7FKG - chains A and B; structure by X-ray diffraction, 1.51 A resolution.

# Chain A
Protein: Pre-mRNA-splicing factor 8
Source organism: Saccharomyces cerevisiae S288C
UniProtKB: P33334 (PRP8_YEAST); residue numbers follow UniProt; this construct covers 1836-2090
Amino-acid sequence (258 residues; row label = number of the first residue in the row):
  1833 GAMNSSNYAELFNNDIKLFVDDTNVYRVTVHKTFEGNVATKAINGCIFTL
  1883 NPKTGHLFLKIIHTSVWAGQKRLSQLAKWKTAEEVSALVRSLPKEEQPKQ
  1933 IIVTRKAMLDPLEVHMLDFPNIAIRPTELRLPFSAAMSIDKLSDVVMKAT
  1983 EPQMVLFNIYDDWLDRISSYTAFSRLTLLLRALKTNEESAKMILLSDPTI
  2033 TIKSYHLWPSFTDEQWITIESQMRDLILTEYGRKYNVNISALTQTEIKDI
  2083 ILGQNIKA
Disordered / not traced: 2070-2090
Construct notes: expression tag (1833-1835)
Curated features (UniProtKB/Swiss-Prot):
  - mutagenesis: Asp1853 (D1853A: Alters protein folding. Severely impaired growth. Strongly reduced growth at 35 degrees Celsius; when associated with A-1854; D1853N: Reduced growth at 30 degrees Celsius ...), Asp1854 (D1854A: Reduced growth at 30 degrees Celsius. Strongly reduced growth at 16 degrees Celsius. Strongly reduced growth at 35 degrees Celsius; when associated with A-1853 ...), Thr1855 (T1855A: Reduced growth at 30 degrees Celsius. Strongly reduced growth at 16 degrees Celsius), Thr1936 (T1936A: Reduced growth at 30 degrees Celsius. Strongly reduced growth at 16 degrees Celsius), Arg1937 (R1937K: Severely impaired growth. Reduced growth at 30 degrees Celsius. Strongly reduced growth at 16 degrees Celsius)

# Chain B
Protein: A1 cistron-splicing factor AAR2
Source organism: Saccharomyces cerevisiae S288C
UniProtKB: P32357 (AAR2_YEAST); aligned to UniProt positions 1-317 over residues 1-317
Amino-acid sequence (308 residues; row label = number of the first residue in the row; note: 13 numbers in that range are skipped by the numbering (no residue carries them; nothing is unmodelled there); numbers below 1 keep their minus sign (Gly-3 is residue -3)):
    -3 GAMAMNTVPFTSAPIEVTIGIDQYSFNVKENQPFHGIKDIPIGHVHVIHF
    47 QHADNSSMRYGYWFDCRMGNFYIQYDPKDGLYKMMEERDGAKFENIVHNF
    97 KERQMMVSYPKIDEDDTWYNLTEFVQMDKIRKIVRKDENQFSYVDSSMTT
   147 VQENEL
   166 SSSSSDPAHSLNYTVINFKSREAIRPGHEMEDFLDKSYYLNTVMLQGIFK
   216 NSSNYFGELQFAFLNAMFFGNYGSSLQWHAMIELICSSATVPKHMLDKLD
   266 EILYYQIKTLPEQYSDILLNERVWNICLYSSFQKNSLHNTEKIMENKYPE
   316 LL
Disordered / not traced: -3 to 0, 166-169
Construct notes: expression tag (-3 to 0); conflict Ser166 (Leu153 in P32357), Ser167 (Lys154 in P32357), Ser170 (Asp in P32357)
Residues lining bound ligands: WOR (N'-(2-hydroxy-5-methylphenyl)-N-methyl-N-(propan-2-yl)sulfuric diamide): Pro5, Phe6, Thr7, Tyr68, Gln70, Glu83, Lys88, Phe89, Ile92, Phe96
Curated features (UniProtKB/Swiss-Prot):
  - region: Leu261 to Ile282 (Leucine-zipper)
  - modified residue: Ser253 (Phosphoserine), Thr274 (Phosphothreonine)

# Chain A / chain B interface
Residue-residue contacts (18):
  Gln1907(A) - Met195(B)
  Gln1907(A) - Leu199(B)
  Leu1908(A) - Met195(B)  hydrophobic
  Trp1911(A) - Glu194(B)
  Trp1911(A) - Met195(B)
  Trp1911(A) - Phe198(B)  hydrophobic
  Asp1942(A) - Lys184(B)  salt bridge
  Asp1942(A) - Phe198(B)
  Glu1945(A) - Lys184(B)  salt bridge
  Val1946(A) - Lys184(B)
  Val1946(A) - Ile189(B)  hydrophobic
  Val1946(A) - Glu194(B)
  Val1946(A) - Phe198(B)  hydrophobic
  His1947(A) - Glu194(B)
  Leu1949(A) - Lys184(B)
  Leu1949(A) - Ser185(B)
  Leu1949(A) - Arg186(B)
  Asp1950(A) - Arg186(B)  salt bridge

# Summary
The interface between chain A and chain B involves 9 residues on one side and 8 on the other; the contacts
include 3 salt bridges. Polar pairs include Asp1942(A)-Lys184(B), Glu1945(A)-Lys184(B) and
Asp1950(A)-Arg186(B). Chain B binds compound WOR. From UniProt: 5 mutagenesis sites on chain A.
Here chain A is Pre-mRNA-splicing factor 8 and chain B is A1 cistron-splicing factor AAR2, both from
Saccharomyces cerevisiae S288C. Entry 7FKG (PanDDA analysis group deposition -- Aar2/RNaseH in complex with
fragment P04D05 from the F2X-Universal Library) was determined by X-ray diffraction, deposited together with
5ST0, 5ST1, 5ST2, 5ST3, 5ST4, 5ST5 and 248 further entries.
